Entry 9GB5 (electron microscopy, 3.27 A resolution); this record covers chains M and S of the 48 polymer chains in the assembly.

Chain M:
Molecule: gp51 - Neck valve protein
Organism: Clostridioides difficile
UniProt: A0A9X8WSH7 (A0A9X8WSH7_CLODI); numbering as in UniProt (aligned over 1-125)
Chain sequence (125 residues; each row starts with the number of its first residue):
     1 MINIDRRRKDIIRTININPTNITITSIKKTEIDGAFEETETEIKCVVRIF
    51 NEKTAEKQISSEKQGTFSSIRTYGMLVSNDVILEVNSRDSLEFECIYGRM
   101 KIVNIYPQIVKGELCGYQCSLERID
Not modelled in the structure: 1

Chain S:
Molecule: gp50 - Portal adaptor protein
Organism: Clostridioides difficile
UniProt: A0A9X8WSI0 (A0A9X8WSI0_CLODI); residues 1-112 here = UniProt positions 1-112
Chain sequence (112 residues; each row starts with the number of its first residue):
     1 MTPARDLIEKLRLLLNDKDKKSFTDEELNLFLEEADCIYCAASQGWILKS
    51 LQYENTVGEMYEYKVGQETYKSSSIKDLVSVAYQNADKFKDMCTNKKEKG
   101 SFMLGISTEFEI
Not modelled in the structure: 1-8, 112

Interface between chain M and chain S:
Contacting residue pairs - 22 pairs, chain M then chain S:
  Ile2(M) - Met60(S)  hydrophobic
  Ile2(M) - Tyr63(S)  hydrophobic
  Arg6(M) - Met60(S)
  Arg6(M) - Tyr61(S)  hydrogen bond (side chain-backbone)
  Arg6(M) - Tyr63(S)
  Arg6(M) - Ser72(S)  hydrogen bond
  Arg7(M) - Tyr63(S)
  Arg7(M) - Val65(S)
  Arg7(M) - Glu68(S)  salt bridge
  Arg7(M) - Tyr70(S)
  Asp10(M) - Tyr63(S)  hydrogen bond
  Asp10(M) - Tyr70(S)
  Ile11(M) - Glu68(S)
  Thr14(M) - Tyr70(S)  hydrogen bond
  Phe50(M) - Gln67(S)
  Glu52(M) - Gln67(S)  hydrogen bond
  Leu76(M) - Glu68(S)
  Gln108(M) - Val65(S)
  Gln118(M) - Val65(S)  hydrogen bond (side chain-backbone)
  Gln118(M) - Gly66(S)
  Gln118(M) - Gln67(S)  hydrogen bond (side chain-backbone)
  Gln118(M) - Glu68(S)  hydrogen bond
Interface residues without a listed pair, chain M (12 interface residues in all): Arg13

In short:
Chain M and chain S form an interface of 12 and 9 residues respectively, with 8 hydrogen bonds and 1 salt
bridge. Polar pairs include Arg7(M)-Glu68(S), Arg6(M)-Tyr61(S) and Arg6(M)-Ser72(S).
Chain M is gp51 - Neck valve protein and chain S is gp50 - Portal adaptor protein, both from Clostridioides
difficile; the structure, Contracted phiCD508 neck, was determined by electron microscopy (same publication as
9G8S, 9GB0, 9GB1, 9GB2 and 9GB7).
